9MYA - chain A; structure by X-ray diffraction, 1.89 A resolution.

== Chain A ==
Protein: Retro-aldolase RA95-Shell
Source organism: synthetic construct
Chain sequence (257 residues; numbered 2 to 258; the number before each row is that of its first residue):
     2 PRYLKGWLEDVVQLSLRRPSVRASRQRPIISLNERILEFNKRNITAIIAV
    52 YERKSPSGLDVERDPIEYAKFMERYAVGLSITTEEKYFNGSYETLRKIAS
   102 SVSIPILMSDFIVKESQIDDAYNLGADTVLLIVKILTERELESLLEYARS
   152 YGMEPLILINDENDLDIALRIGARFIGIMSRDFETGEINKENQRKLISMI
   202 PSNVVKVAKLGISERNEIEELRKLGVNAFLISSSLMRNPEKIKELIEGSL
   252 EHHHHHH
Disordered / not traced: 249-258
From the paper describing this entry:
  - conformationally variable residues (loop rearrangement, order/disorder transition): Ser-58 to Glu-63, Met-180 to Asn-190
  - catalytic residues: Glu-53, Lys-210 (citing earlier work)

== In short ==
From the paper: catalytic residues Glu-53 and Lys-210; conformational variability at Ser-58 and Met-180.
Chain A is Retro-aldolase RA95-Shell (synthetic construct); the structure, Crystal structure of unliganded
retro-aldolase RA95 (277 K), was determined by X-ray diffraction together with 9MYB from the same study.
